8PEN - chains I and R of the 9 polymer chains in the assembly; structure by electron microscopy, 3.10 A resolution.

# Chain I
Protein: DNA-directed RNA polymerase subunit beta
Organism: Escherichia coli
Notes: EC 2.7.7.6
Reference sequence: P0A8V2 (RPOB_ECOLI); residue numbers follow UniProt; this construct covers 1-1342
Chain sequence (1342 residues; each row starts with the number of its first residue):
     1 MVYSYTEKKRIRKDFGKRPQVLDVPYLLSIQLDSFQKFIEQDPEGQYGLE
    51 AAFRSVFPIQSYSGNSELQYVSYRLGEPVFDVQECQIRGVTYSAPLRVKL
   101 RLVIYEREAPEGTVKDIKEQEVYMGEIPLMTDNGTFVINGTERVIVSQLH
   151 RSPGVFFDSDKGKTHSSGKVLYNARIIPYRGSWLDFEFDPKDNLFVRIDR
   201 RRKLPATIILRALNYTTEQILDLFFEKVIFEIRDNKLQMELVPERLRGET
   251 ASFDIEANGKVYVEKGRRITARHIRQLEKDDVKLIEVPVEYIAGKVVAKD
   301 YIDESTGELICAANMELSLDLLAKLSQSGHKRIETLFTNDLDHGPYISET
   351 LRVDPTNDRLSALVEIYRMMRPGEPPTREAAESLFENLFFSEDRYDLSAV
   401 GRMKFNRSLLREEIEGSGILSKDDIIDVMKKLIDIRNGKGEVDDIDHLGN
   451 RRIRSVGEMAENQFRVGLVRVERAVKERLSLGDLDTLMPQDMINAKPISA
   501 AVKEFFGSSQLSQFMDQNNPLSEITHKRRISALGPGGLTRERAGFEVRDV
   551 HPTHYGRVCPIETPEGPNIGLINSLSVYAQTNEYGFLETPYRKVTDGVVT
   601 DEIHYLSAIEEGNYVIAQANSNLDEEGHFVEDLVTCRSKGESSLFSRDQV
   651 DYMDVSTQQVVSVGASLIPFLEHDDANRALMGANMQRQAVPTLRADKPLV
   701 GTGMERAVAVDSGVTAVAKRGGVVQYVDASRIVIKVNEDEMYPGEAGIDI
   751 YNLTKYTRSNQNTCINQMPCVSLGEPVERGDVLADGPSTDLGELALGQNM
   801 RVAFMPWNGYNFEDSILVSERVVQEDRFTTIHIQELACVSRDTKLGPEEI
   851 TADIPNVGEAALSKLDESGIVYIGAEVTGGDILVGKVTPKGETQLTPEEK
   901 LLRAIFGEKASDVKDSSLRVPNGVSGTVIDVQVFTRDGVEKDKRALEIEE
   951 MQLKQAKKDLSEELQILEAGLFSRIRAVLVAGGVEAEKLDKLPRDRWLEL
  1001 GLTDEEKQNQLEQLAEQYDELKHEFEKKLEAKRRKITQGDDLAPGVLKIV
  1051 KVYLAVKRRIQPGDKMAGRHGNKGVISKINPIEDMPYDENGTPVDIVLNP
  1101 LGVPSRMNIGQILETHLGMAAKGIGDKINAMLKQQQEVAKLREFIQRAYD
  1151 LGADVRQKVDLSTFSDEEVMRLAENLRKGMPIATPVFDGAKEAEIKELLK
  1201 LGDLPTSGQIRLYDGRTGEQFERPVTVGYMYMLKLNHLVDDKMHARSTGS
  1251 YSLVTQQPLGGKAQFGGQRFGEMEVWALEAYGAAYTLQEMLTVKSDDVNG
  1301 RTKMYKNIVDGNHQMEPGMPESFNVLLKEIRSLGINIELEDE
Disordered / not traced: 891-911
Curated features (UniProtKB/Swiss-Prot):
  - modified residue (N6-acetyllysine): Lys1022, Lys1200

# Chain R
Molecule: 17-nt RNA strand
Sequence (17 nucleotides; numbered 1 to 17; the number before each row is that of its first residue):
     1 UUCUUUGGCGGUAGCGU
Disordered / not traced: 1-5
Ion coordination: Mg2+: G16, U17 (shared with 2 residues of chain J)

# Interface between chain I and chain R
Pairs across the interface - 22 pairs, chain I then chain R:
  Gln510(I) - G11(R)  phosphate contact
  Gln510(I) - U12(R)  phosphate contact
  Gln513(I) - U12(R)  hydrogen bond to the phosphate
  Gln513(I) - A13(R)  phosphate contact
  Arg540(I) - U12(R)  salt bridge to the phosphate
  Arg540(I) - A13(R)  salt bridge to the phosphate
  Pro564(I) - G14(R)  phosphate contact
  Glu565(I) - C15(R)  phosphate contact
  Asn568(I) - A13(R)  phosphate contact
  Asn568(I) - G14(R)  hydrogen bond to the phosphate
  Ile572(I) - A13(R)  phosphate contact
  Gln688(I) - G14(R)  hydrogen bond to the phosphate
  Gln688(I) - C15(R)  hydrogen bond to the phosphate
  Lys1065(I) - C15(R)  hydrogen bond to the phosphate
  Lys1065(I) - G16(R)  salt bridge to the phosphate
  Lys1073(I) - G16(R)  salt bridge to the phosphate
  His1237(I) - G14(R)  sugar contact
  His1237(I) - C15(R)  sugar contact
  Leu1259(I) - G7(R)  phosphate contact
  Ala1263(I) - U6(R)  base contact
  Gln1264(I) - U6(R)  hydrogen bond to the sugar
  Gln1264(I) - G8(R)  phosphate contact
Also at the interface, not in a pair above, chain I (17 interface residues in all): Arg687, Ser1250, Leu1253
Also at the interface, not in a pair above, chain R (10 interface residues in all): U17

# Overview
17 residues of chain I and 10 residues of chain R are in contact; the contacts include 6 hydrogen bonds and 4
salt bridges. Polar contacts include Gln1264(I)-U6(R), Gln513(I)-U12(R) and Asn568(I)-G14(R). G16(R) and
U17(R) form the Mg2+ site.
Chain I is DNA-directed RNA polymerase subunit beta (Escherichia coli) and chain R is a 17-nt RNA strand; the
structure, fully recruited RfaH bound to E. coli transcription complex paused at ops site (alternative state
of ..., was determined by electron microscopy (same publication as 8PFG, 8PFJ, 8PH9, 8PHK, 8PIB, 8PID, 8PIL
and 8PIM).
